PDB entry 6LTD | X-ray diffraction, 4.10 A resolution (low resolution: residue-level contacts below are approximate; hydrogen-bond / salt-bridge calls are withheld) | chain A

Chain A:
Name: Nonribosomal peptide synthetase
Source organism: Streptomyces sp. Sp080513GE-23
Reference sequence: A0A077JG85 (A0A077JG85_9ACTN); numbering as in UniProt (aligned over 1-1127)
Amino-acid sequence (1153 residues; each row starts with the number of its first residue; numbers below 1 keep their minus sign (Met-15 is residue -15)):
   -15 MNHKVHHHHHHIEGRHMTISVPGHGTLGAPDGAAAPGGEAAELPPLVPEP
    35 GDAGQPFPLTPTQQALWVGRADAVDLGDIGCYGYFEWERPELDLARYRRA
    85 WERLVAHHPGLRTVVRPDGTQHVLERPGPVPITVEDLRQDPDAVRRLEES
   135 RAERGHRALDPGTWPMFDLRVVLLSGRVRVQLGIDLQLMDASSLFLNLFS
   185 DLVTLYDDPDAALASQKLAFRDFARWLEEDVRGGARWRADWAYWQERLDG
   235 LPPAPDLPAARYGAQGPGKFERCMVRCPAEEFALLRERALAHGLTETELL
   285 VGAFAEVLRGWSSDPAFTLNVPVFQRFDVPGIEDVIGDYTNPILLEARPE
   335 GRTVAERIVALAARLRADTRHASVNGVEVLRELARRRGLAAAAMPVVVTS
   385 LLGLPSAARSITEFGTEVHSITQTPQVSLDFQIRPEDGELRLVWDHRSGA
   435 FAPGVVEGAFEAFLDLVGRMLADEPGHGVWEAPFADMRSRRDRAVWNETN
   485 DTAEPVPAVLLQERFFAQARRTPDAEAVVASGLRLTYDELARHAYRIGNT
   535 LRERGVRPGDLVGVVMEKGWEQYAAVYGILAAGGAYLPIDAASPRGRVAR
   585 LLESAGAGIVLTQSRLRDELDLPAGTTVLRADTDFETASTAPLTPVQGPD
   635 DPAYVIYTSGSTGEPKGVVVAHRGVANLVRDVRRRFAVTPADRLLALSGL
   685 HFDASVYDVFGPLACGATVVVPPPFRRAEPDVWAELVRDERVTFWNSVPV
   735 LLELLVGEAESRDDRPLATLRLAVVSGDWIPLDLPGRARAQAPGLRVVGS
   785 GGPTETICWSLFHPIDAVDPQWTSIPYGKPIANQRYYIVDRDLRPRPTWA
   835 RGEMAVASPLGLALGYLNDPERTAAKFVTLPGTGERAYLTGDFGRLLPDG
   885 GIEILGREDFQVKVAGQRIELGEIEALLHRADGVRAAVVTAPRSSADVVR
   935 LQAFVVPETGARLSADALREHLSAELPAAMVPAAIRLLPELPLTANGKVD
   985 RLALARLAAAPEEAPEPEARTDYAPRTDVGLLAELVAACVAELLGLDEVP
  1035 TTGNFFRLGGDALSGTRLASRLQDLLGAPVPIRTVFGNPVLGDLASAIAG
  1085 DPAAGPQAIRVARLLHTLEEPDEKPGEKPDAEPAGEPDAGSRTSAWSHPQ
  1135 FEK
Disordered / not traced: -15 to 23, 56-65, 136-142, 246-252, 643-646, 896-899, 909-916, 922-929, 935-969, 990-1137
Sequence notes: expression tag (-15 to 0, 1128-1137); engineered mutation Ala1046 (Ser in A0A077JG85)
Small-molecule neighbours: adenosine monophosphate / alpha-methyl-L-serine: Thr642, Phe686, Asp687, Ala688, Ser760, Gly761, Asp762, Ser784, Gly785, Gly786, Pro787, Thr788, Cys792, Thr874, Asp876, Ile888, Arg891

Overview:
Bound to chain A: adenosine monophosphate / alpha-methyl-L-serine.
Chain A is Nonribosomal peptide synthetase (Streptomyces sp. Sp080513GE-23); the structure, Crystal Structure
of Nonribosomal peptide synthetases (NRPS), FmoA3 (S1046A)-alpha-methyl-L-serine-AMP bound form, was
determined by X-ray diffraction together with 6LTC, 6LTA and 6LTB from the same study.
